Entry 7BCB (X-ray diffraction, 2.80 A resolution); this record covers chains A and C of the 4 polymer chains in the assembly.

# Chain A
Protein: KORA domain-containing protein
Organism: Escherichia coli K-12
Reference sequence: Q6I6B7 (Q6I6B7_ECOLX); residues 1-102 here correspond to UniProt positions 6-107 (UniProt number = residue number + 5)
Amino-acid sequence (110 residues; each row starts with the number of its first residue):
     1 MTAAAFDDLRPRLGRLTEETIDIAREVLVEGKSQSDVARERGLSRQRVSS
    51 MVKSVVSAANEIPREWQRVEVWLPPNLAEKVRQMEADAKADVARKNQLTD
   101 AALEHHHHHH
Unresolved in the structure: 1-9, 104-110
Construct notes: conflict Leu-98 (Ser103 in Q6I6B7); expression tag (103-110)

# Chain C
Molecule: 18-nt DNA strand
Sequence (18 nucleotides; numbered 1 to 18; the number before each row is that of its first residue):
     1 TAATGTCAAATATTGACA

# Interface between chain A and chain C
Residue-residue contacts (14):
  Ser-33(A) / DG15(C)  phosphate contact
  Gln-34(A) / DG15(C)  hydrogen bond to the phosphate
  Gln-34(A) / DA16(C)  hydrogen bond to the phosphate
  Ser-35(A) / DT14(C)  hydrogen bond to the phosphate
  Ser-35(A) / DG15(C)  hydrogen bond to the phosphate
  Arg-39(A) / DT14(C)  salt bridge to the phosphate
  Arg-45(A) / DG15(C)  hydrogen bond to the base
  Arg-45(A) / DA16(C)  base contact
  Gln-46(A) / DA16(C)  base contact
  Gln-46(A) / DC17(C)  base contact
  Ser-49(A) / DA16(C)  phosphate contact
  Lys-53(A) / DC17(C)  salt bridge to the phosphate
  Gln-67(A) / DC17(C)  phosphate contact
  Gln-67(A) / DA18(C)  hydrogen bond to the phosphate

# Summary
9 residues of chain A face 5 of chain C across their interface; the contacts include 6 hydrogen bonds and 2
salt bridges. Polar pairs include Arg-45(A)/DG15(C), Gln-34(A)/DG15(C) and Gln-34(A)/DA16(C).
Here chain A is KORA domain-containing protein (Escherichia coli K-12) and chain C is an 18-nt DNA strand.
Entry 7BCB (Crystal structure of the HTH DNA binding protein ArdK from R388 plasmid bound to IR3 DNA) was
determined by X-ray diffraction (same publication as 7BCA).
